Entry 9CL2 (electron microscopy, 2.42 A resolution); this record covers chains Ca and Aa of the 9 polymer chains in the assembly.

== Chain Ca ==
Name: Particulate methane monooxygenase beta subunit
Source organism: Methylococcus capsulatus str. Bath
Notes: EC 1.14.18.3
UniProt: Q607G3 (PMOA_METCA); residues 13-253 here correspond to UniProt positions 6-246 (UniProt number = residue number - 7)
Sequence (241 residues; numbered 13 to 253; the number before each row is that of its first residue):
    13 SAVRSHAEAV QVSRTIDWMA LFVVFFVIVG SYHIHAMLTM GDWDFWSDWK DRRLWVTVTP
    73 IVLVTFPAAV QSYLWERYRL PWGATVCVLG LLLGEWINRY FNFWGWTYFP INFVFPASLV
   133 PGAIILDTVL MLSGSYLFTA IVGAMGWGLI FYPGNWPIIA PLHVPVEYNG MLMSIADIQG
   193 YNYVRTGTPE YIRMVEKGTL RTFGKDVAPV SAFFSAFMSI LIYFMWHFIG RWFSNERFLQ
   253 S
Small-molecule neighbours:
  - A1A0P ((2R)-3-{[(R)-(2-aminoethoxy)(hydroxy)phosphoryl]oxy}-2-(hexadecanoyloxy)propyl (9Z)-heptadec-9-enoate), molecule 1: Gln23, Thr27, Trp30, Met31, Leu33, Phe34, Phe37, Phe38
  - A1A0P, molecule 2: Arg26, Trp30, Leu33, Phe37, Leu105
  - A1A0P, molecule 3: Phe38, Ile109, Phe113, Gly117, Trp118, Tyr120
  - A1A0P, molecule 4: His47, Thr51, Trp55, Leu66, Thr69, Val70, Ile73, Val74, Thr77, Met206, Thr211, Phe226, Phe229, Met230, Leu233, Ile234
  - A1A0P, molecule 5: Arg64, Ile137, Val154, Met157, Gly158, Leu161, Ile162, Tyr164, Pro165, Trp168, Ala220, Pro221, Ala224, Phe225
  - A1A0P, molecule 6: Val141, Leu144, Ser145, Phe150, Val154
  - A1A0P, molecule 7: Ser145, Ser147, Leu149, Phe150, Ile153
  - A1A0P, molecule 8: Leu149, Leu233, Ile234, Phe236, Met237, Trp238, Phe240, Ile241, Arg243, Trp244, Phe245, Arg249, Phe250, Leu251, Gln252, Ser253
  - A1A0P, molecule 9: Met157, Gly216, Lys217, Asp218, Pro221, Val222, Phe225
  - A1A0P, molecule 10: Lys217, Pro221, Phe225

== Chain Aa ==
Name: Particulate methane monooxygenase alpha subunit
Source organism: Methylococcus capsulatus str. Bath
UniProt: G1UBD1 (PMOB_METCA); numbering as in UniProt (aligned over 33-414)
Sequence (382 residues; row label = number of the first residue in the row):
    33 HGEKSQAAFM RMRTIHWYDL SWSKEKVKIN ETVEIKGKFH VFEGWPETVD EPDVAFLNVG
    93 MPGPVFIRKE SYIGGQLVPR SVRLEIGKTY DFRVVLKARR PGDWHVHTMM NVQGGGPIIG
   153 PGKWITVEGS MSEFRNPVTT LTGQTVDLEN YNEGNTYFWH AFWFAIGVAW IGYWSRRPIF
   213 IPRLLMVDAG RADELVSATD RKVAMGFLAA TILIVVMAMS SANSKYPITI PLQAGTMRGM
   273 KPLELPAPTV SVKVEDATYR VPGRAMRMKL TITNHGNSPI RLGEFYTASV RFLDSDVYKD
   333 TTGYPEDLLA EDGLSVSDNS PLAPGETRTV DVTASDAAWE VYRLSDIIYD PDSRFAGLLF
   393 FFDATGNRQV VQIDAPLIPS FM
Metal / ion sites: Cu ion site 1: His33, His137, His139; Cu ion site 2: His48, His72
Small-molecule neighbours:
  - A1A0P ((2R)-3-{[(R)-(2-aminoethoxy)(hydroxy)phosphoryl]oxy}-2-(hexadecanoyloxy)propyl (9Z)-heptadec-9-enoate), molecule 1: Phe194, Ala197, Ile198, Thr231, Lys234, Val235, Phe239, Ala242, Ile246
  - A1A0P, molecule 2: Phe196, Ile203, Gly204, Ser207, Arg208
  - A1A0P, molecule 3: Arg233, Met237, Leu240, Ala241, Ile244, Leu245
  - A1A0P, molecule 4: Ile244, Val248, Ser252, Asn255
  - A1A0P, molecule 5: Ile244, Val248, Met251, Asn255
Swiss-Prot annotation at these positions:
  - binding site (Cu cation): His33, His48, His72, His137, His139

== How chain Ca and chain Aa interact ==
Pairs across the interface (33):
  Arg64(Ca) - Tyr381(Aa)  hydrogen bond (side chain-backbone)
  Pro177(Ca) - Phe413(Aa)  hydrophobic
  Glu179(Ca) - Ile410(Aa)
  Gly182(Ca) - Pro408(Aa)
  Gly182(Ca) - Ile410(Aa)
  Met183(Ca) - Ile410(Aa)
  Leu184(Ca) - Ser385(Aa)
  Leu184(Ca) - Ile410(Aa)
  Leu184(Ca) - Pro411(Aa)
  Glu208(Ca) - Pro383(Aa)
  Lys209(Ca) - Phe41(Aa)
  Lys209(Ca) - Glu79(Aa)  salt bridge
  Lys209(Ca) - Thr80(Aa)
  Lys209(Ca) - Pro383(Aa)
  Gly210(Ca) - Met42(Aa)
  Gly210(Ca) - Thr80(Aa)  hydrogen bond (backbone-side chain)
  Gly210(Ca) - Pro383(Aa)
  Thr211(Ca) - Met42(Aa)
  Leu212(Ca) - Gln38(Aa)
  Leu212(Ca) - Met42(Aa)
  Leu212(Ca) - Val81(Aa)  hydrophobic
  Leu212(Ca) - Gly147(Aa)
  Leu212(Ca) - Pro149(Aa)
  Leu212(Ca) - Ile150(Aa)  hydrophobic
  Thr214(Ca) - Ser37(Aa)
  Thr214(Ca) - Gln38(Aa)
  Phe215(Ca) - Ser37(Aa)
  Gly216(Ca) - Ser37(Aa)
  Gly216(Ca) - Arg375(Aa)
  Lys217(Ca) - Asp378(Aa)
  Lys217(Ca) - Tyr381(Aa)
  Asp218(Ca) - Tyr381(Aa)
  Val219(Ca) - Tyr381(Aa)  hydrogen bond (backbone-side chain)
Interface residues without a listed pair, chain Ca (19 interface residues in all): Arg213, Ala220
Interface residues without a listed pair, chain Aa (24 interface residues in all): Ala39, Gly148, Ile380, Arg386, Leu409

== Summary ==
19 residues of chain Ca and 24 residues of chain Aa are in contact, with 3 hydrogen bonds and 1 salt bridge.
Polar contacts include Lys209(Ca)-Glu79(Aa), Arg64(Ca)-Tyr381(Aa) and Gly210(Ca)-Thr80(Aa). Bound to chain Ca:
10 copies of compound A1A0P.
Chain Ca is Particulate methane monooxygenase beta subunit and chain Aa is Particulate methane monooxygenase
alpha subunit, both from Methylococcus capsulatus str. Bath; the structure, Particulate methane monooxygenase
in washed native membranes, was determined by electron microscopy (same publication as 9CL1, 9CL3, 9CL4, 9CL5
and 9CL6).
